PDB entry 8VAL | electron microscopy, 3.70 A resolution | chains D and E of the 9 polymer chains in the assembly

== Chain D ==
Protein: DNA polymerase III subunit tau
From: Escherichia coli
Notes: EC 2.7.7.7
UniProtKB: P06710 (DPO3X_ECOLI); residues 1-373 here = UniProt positions 1-373
Amino-acid sequence (376 residues; each row starts with the number of its first residue; numbers below 1 keep their minus sign (Gly-2 is residue -2)):
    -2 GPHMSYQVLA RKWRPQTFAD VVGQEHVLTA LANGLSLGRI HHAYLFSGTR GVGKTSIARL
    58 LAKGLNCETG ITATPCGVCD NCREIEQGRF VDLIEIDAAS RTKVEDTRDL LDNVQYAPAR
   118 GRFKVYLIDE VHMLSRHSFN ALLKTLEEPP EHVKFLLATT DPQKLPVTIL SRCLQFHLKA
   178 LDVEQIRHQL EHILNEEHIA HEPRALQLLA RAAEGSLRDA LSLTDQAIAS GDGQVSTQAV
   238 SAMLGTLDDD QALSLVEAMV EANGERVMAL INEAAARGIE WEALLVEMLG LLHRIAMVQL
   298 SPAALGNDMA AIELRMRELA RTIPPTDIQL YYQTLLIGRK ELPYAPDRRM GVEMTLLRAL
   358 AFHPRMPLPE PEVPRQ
Unresolved in the structure: 364-373
Differences from the reference sequence: expression tag (-2 to 0)
Curated features (UniProtKB/Swiss-Prot):
  - binding site (ATP): Gly45 to Thr52
  - binding site (Zn(2+)): Cys64, Cys73, Cys76, Cys79
  - mutagenesis: Gly118 (G118D: In dnaX2016(Ts); present in both isoforms, unable to grow at 42 degrees Celsius)
Metal / ion sites: Mg2+: Thr52 (together with ADP); Zn2+: Cys64, Cys73, Cys76, Cys79
Residues lining bound ligands:
  - ADP (adenosine-5'-diphosphate): Leu6, Ala7, Trp10, Arg11, Pro12, Asp17, Val18, Val19, Gln21, Arg47, Gly48, Val49, Gly50, Lys51, Thr52, Ser53, Gln186, Leu214, Arg215, Leu218
  - beryllium trifluoride (BEF): Gly45, Arg47, Gly48, Lys51, Thr52, Glu127, Thr156, Thr157, Arg215
What the authors report for this chain:
  - catalytic residues: Glu127 (citing earlier work)
  - mutagenesis - K141A: decreased catalytic activity

== Chain E ==
Protein: DNA polymerase III subunit delta'
From: Escherichia coli
UniProtKB: P28631 (HOLB_ECOLI); residue numbers follow UniProt; this construct covers 1-334
Amino-acid sequence (337 residues; row label = number of the first residue in the row; numbers below 1 keep their minus sign (Gly-2 is residue -2)):
    -2 GPHMRWYPWL RPDFEKLVAS YQAGRGHHAL LIQALPGMGD DALIYALSRY LLCQQPQGHK
    58 SCGHCRGCQL MQAGTHPDYY TLAPEKGKNT LGVDAVREVT EKLNEHARLG GAKVVWVTDA
   118 ALLTDAAANA LLKTLEEPPA ETWFFLATRE PERLLATLRS RCRLHYLAPP PEQYAVTWLS
   178 REVTMSQDAL LAALRLSAGS PGAALALFQG DNWQARETLC QALAYSVPSG DWYSLLAALN
   238 HEQAPARLHW LATLLMDALK RHHGAAQVTN VDVPGLVAEL ANHLSPSRLQ AILGDVCHIR
   298 EQLMSVTGIN RELLITDLLL RIEHYLQPGV VLPVPHL
Differences from the reference sequence: expression tag (-2 to 0)
Metal / ion sites: Zn2+: Cys50, Cys59, Cys62, Cys65
What the authors report for this chain:
  - conformationally variable residues (side-chain flip): Lys130
  - mutagenesis - K130A: decreased catalytic activity

== Chain D / chain E interface ==
Contacting residue pairs (66; chain D residue first):
  Ser2(D) with Ala137(E)
  Gln4(D) with Gly21(E), hydrogen bond (side chain-backbone); Arg22(E); Gly23(E), hydrogen bond (side chain-backbone)
  Val5(D) with His24(E); His25(E)
  Arg8(D) with His25(E); Glu134(E); Pro135(E), hydrogen bond (side chain-backbone)
  Arg11(D) with Glu133(E), salt bridge; Glu134(E), salt bridge
  Arg47(D) with Ala153(E)
  Arg56(D) with Glu134(E), salt bridge
  Asp94(D) with Lys130(E)
  Ala96(D) with Asn126(E); Ala127(E)
  Ser97(D) with Arg94(E), hydrogen bond (backbone-side chain)
  Thr99(D) with Arg94(E)
  Lys100(D) with Arg94(E)
  Glu127(D) with Asn126(E); Leu129(E)
  His129(D) with Asn126(E), hydrogen bond
  Met130(D) with Asn126(E)
  Arg215(D) with Glu133(E), salt bridge; Ser157(E); Arg158(E)
  Asp216(D) with Ser157(E), hydrogen bond
  Ser219(D) with Ser157(E), hydrogen bond (side chain-backbone)
  Asp222(D) with His24(E); Arg160(E), salt bridge
  Gln223(D) with Leu161(E), hydrogen bond (side chain-backbone)
  Ala226(D) with Lys13(E); Arg160(E)
  Ser227(D) with Lys13(E), hydrogen bond (backbone-side chain)
  Asp229(D) with Lys13(E), salt bridge
  Gly230(D) with Arg22(E)
  Glu262(D) with His260(E); Gly261(E)
  Met265(D) with Lys257(E); Ala262(E), hydrophobic
  Asn269(D) with Gln264(E), hydrogen bond
  Gln330(D) with Leu334(E)
  Ile334(D) with His333(E); Leu334(E)
  Lys337(D) with Leu334(E), hydrogen bond (side chain-backbone)
  Pro340(D) with Glu149(E)
  Tyr341(D) with Arg150(E); Glu298(E)
  Pro343(D) with Arg146(E), hydrogen bond (backbone-side chain); His246(E); Arg297(E)
  Asp344(D) with Arg146(E); Ala195(E)
  Arg345(D) with Glu147(E), salt bridge; Glu149(E), salt bridge
  Arg346(D) with Gln264(E)
  Met347(D) with His246(E), hydrogen bond; Thr250(E)
  Glu350(D) with Lys257(E), salt bridge
  Met351(D) with Met253(E), hydrophobic; Cys294(E), hydrophobic
  Leu354(D) with Leu256(E), hydrophobic; His260(E)
  Arg355(D) with Gln287(E); Pro332(E)
  Ala358(D) with Gln287(E)
Interface residues without a listed pair, chain D (50 interface residues in all): Glu92, Thr157, Ile225, Gly261, Glu279, Leu339, Ala342, Leu357
Interface residues without a listed pair, chain E (54 interface residues in all): Ser17, Gln30, Asp122, Ala123, Pro136, Glu138, Trp140, Thr154, Cys159, Ala249, Ala263, Leu290, Gly291

== In short ==
50 residues of chain D face 54 of chain E across their interface, with 13 hydrogen bonds and 9 salt bridges.
Polar pairs include Arg11(D)-Glu133(E), Arg11(D)-Glu134(E) and Arg56(D)-Glu134(E). Bound to chain D: ADP and
beryllium trifluoride. From the paper: the catalytic residue Glu127(D); K141A of chain D reduces catalytic
activity.
Here chain D is DNA polymerase III subunit tau and chain E is DNA polymerase III subunit delta', both from
Escherichia coli. Entry 8VAL (Structure of the E. coli clamp loader bound to the beta clamp in a Open-DNAp/t
conformation) was determined by electron microscopy (same publication as 8VAM, 8VAN, 8VAP, 8VAQ, 8VAR, 8VAS
and 8VAT).
